Entry 9FAU (electron microscopy, 3.10 A resolution); this record covers chains E and O of the 10 polymer chains in the assembly.

# Chain E
Molecule: Gamma-aminobutyric acid receptor subunit beta-3
From: Homo sapiens
UniProtKB: P28472 (GBRB3_HUMAN); residues 9-447 here correspond to UniProt positions 34-472 (UniProt number = residue number + 25)
Chain sequence (439 residues; row label = number of the first residue in the row):
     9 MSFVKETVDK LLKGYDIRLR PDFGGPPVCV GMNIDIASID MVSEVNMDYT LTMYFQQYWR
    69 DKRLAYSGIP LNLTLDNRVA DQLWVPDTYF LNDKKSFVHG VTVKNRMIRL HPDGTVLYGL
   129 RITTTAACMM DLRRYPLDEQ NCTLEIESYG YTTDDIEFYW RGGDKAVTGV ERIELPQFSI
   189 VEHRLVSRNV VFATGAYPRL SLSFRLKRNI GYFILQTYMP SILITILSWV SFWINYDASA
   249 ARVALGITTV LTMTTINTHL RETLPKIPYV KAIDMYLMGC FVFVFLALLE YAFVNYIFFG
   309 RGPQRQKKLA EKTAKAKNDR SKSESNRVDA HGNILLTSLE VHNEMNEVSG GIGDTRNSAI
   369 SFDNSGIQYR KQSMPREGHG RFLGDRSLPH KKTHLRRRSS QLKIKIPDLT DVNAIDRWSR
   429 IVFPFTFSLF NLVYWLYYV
Unresolved in the structure: 311-418
Disulfide bonds: Cys-136/Cys-150
Covalently attached groups: N-acetylglucosamine (NAG) linked to Asn-80; glycan linked to Asn-149
UniProt features mapped onto this chain:
  - binding site (benzamidine): Asp-95 to Tyr-97, Glu-155 to Tyr-157, Phe-200
  - binding site (4-aminobutanoate): Tyr-97, Glu-155, Tyr-157, Thr-202
  - binding site (histamine): Tyr-97, Ser-156, Tyr-157, Thr-202
  - glycosylation (N-linked (GlcNAc...) asparagine): Asn-80, Asn-149

# Chain O
Molecule: Megabody25
From: Lama glama
Notes: antibody fragment or engineered binder
Chain sequence (522 residues; numbered 1 to 522; the number before each row is that of its first residue):
     1 QVQLVESGGG LVQTKTTTSV IDTTNDAQNL LTQAQTIVNT LKDYCPILIA KSSSSNGGTN
    61 NANTPSWQTA GGGKNSCATF GAEFSAASDM INNAQKIVQE TQQLSANQPK NITQPHNLNL
   121 NSPSSLTALA QKMLKNAQSQ AEILKLANQV ESDFNKLSSG HLKDYIGKCD ASAISSANMT
   181 MQNQKNNWGN GCAGVEETQS LLKTSAADFN NQTPQINQAQ NLANTLIQEL GNNTYEQLSR
   241 LLTNDNGTNS KTSAQAINQA VNNLNERAKT LAGGTTNSPA YQATLLALRS VLGLWNSMGY
   301 AVICGGYTKS PGENNQKDFH YTDENGNGTT INCGGSTNSN GTHSYNGTNT LKADKNVSLS
   361 IEQYEKIHEA YQILSKALKQ AGLAPLNSKG EKLEAHVTTS KYGSLRLSCA ASGHTFNYPI
   421 MGWFRQAPGK EREFVGAISW SGGSTSYADS VKDRFTISRD NAKNTVYLEM NNLKPEDTAV
   481 YYCAAKGRYS GGLYYPTNYD YWGQGTQVTV SSHHHHHHEP EA
Unresolved in the structure: 10-404, 511-522
Disulfide bonds: Cys-409/Cys-483

# Interface between chain E and chain O
Pairs across the interface - 23 pairs, chain E then chain O:
  Leu-99(E) / Tyr-489(O)  hydrophobic
  Ala-135(E) / Tyr-489(O)
  Met-137(E) / Phe-416(O)
  Met-137(E) / Arg-488(O)
  Met-138(E) / Phe-416(O)
  Asp-139(E) / Phe-416(O)
  Arg-141(E) / Trp-440(O)
  Asn-149(E) / Asn-417(O)
  Thr-151(E) / Tyr-489(O)
  Glu-153(E) / Tyr-489(O)
  Arg-196(E) / Ser-490(O)  hydrogen bond
  Arg-196(E) / Asn-498(O)
  Arg-196(E) / Asp-500(O)  salt bridge
  Val-198(E) / Gly-491(O)
  Val-199(E) / Gly-491(O)
  Val-199(E) / Gly-492(O)
  Val-199(E) / Tyr-495(O)
  Val-199(E) / Thr-497(O)
  Val-199(E) / Asn-498(O)  hydrogen bond (backbone-side chain)
  Phe-200(E) / Gly-491(O)
  Phe-200(E) / Tyr-495(O)
  Ala-201(E) / Tyr-495(O)  hydrogen bond (backbone-side chain)
  Arg-207(E) / Tyr-489(O)  hydrogen bond (side chain-backbone)
Other interface residues (no listed pair), chain E (17 interface residues in all): Asn-100, Asn-197

# Overview
17 residues of chain E face 12 of chain O across their interface, with 4 hydrogen bonds and 1 salt bridge.
Polar pairs include Arg-196(E)/Asp-500(O), Arg-196(E)/Ser-490(O) and Val-199(E)/Asn-498(O).
N-acetylglucosamine is covalently linked to Asn-80(E).
Here chain E is Gamma-aminobutyric acid receptor subunit beta-3 (Homo sapiens) and chain O is Megabody25 (Lama
glama). Entry 9FAU (CryoEM structure of human full-length beta3gamma2 GABA(A) receptor in complex with GARLH4,
the TMD of Neuroligin2 ...) was determined by electron microscopy.
